Entry 3J2W (electron microscopy, 5.00 A resolution (low resolution: residue-level contacts below are approximate; hydrogen-bond / salt-bridge calls are withheld)); this record covers chains C and O of the 20 polymer chains in the assembly.

[Chain C]
Name: Glycoprotein E1
From: Chikungunya virus
Reference sequence: Q1H8W5 (Q1H8W5_CHIKV); residues 2001-2393 here correspond to UniProt positions 810-1202 (UniProt number = residue number - 1191)
Sequence (393 residues; row label = number of the first residue in the row):
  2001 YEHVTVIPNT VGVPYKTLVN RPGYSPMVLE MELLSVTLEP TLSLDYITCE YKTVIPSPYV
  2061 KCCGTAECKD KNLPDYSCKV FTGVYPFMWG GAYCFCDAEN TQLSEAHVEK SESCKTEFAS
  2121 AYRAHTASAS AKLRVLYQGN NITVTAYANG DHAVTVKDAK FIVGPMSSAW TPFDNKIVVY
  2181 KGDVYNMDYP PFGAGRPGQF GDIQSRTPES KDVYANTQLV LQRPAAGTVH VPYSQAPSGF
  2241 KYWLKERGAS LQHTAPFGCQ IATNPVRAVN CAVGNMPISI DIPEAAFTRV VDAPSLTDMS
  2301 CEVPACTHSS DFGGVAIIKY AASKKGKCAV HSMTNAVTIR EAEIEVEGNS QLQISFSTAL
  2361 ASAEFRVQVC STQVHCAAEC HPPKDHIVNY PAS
Disulfide bonds: Cys-2049/Cys-2114, Cys-2062/Cys-2094, Cys-2063/Cys-2096, Cys-2068/Cys-2078, Cys-2259/Cys-2271, Cys-2301/Cys-2376, Cys-2306/Cys-2380, Cys-2328/Cys-2370

[Chain O]
Name: Glycoprotein E2
From: Chikungunya virus
Reference sequence: Q1H8W5 (Q1H8W5_CHIKV); residues 2507-2842 here correspond to UniProt positions 332-667 (UniProt number = residue number - 2175)
Sequence (336 residues; each row starts with the number of its first residue):
  2507 NVYKATRPYL AHCPDCGEGH SCHSPVALER IRNEATDGTL KIQVSLQIGI KTDDSHDWTK
  2567 LRYMDNHMPA DAERAGLFVR TSAPCTITGT MGHFILARCP KGETLTVGFT DSRKISHSCT
  2627 HPFHHDPPVI GREKFHSRPQ HGKELPCSTY VQSTAATTEE IEVHMPPDTP DRTLMSQQSG
  2687 NVKITVNGQT VRYKCNCGGS NEGLTTTDKV INNCKVDQCH AAVTNHKKWQ YNSPLVPRNA
  2747 ELGDRKGKIH IPFPLANVTC RVPKARNPTV TYGKNQVIML LYPDHPTLLS YRNMGEEPNY
  2807 QEEWVMHKKE VVLTVPTEGL EVTWGNNEPY KYWPQL
Disulfide bonds: Cys-2519/Cys-2625, Cys-2522/Cys-2528, Cys-2591/Cys-2605, Cys-2653/Cys-2766, Cys-2701/Cys-2725, Cys-2703/Cys-2720

[Chain C / chain O interface]
Pairs across the interface (48; chain C residue first):
  Ser-2057(C) with Asn-2738(O); Arg-2744(O)
  Pro-2058(C) with Arg-2744(O)
  Tyr-2059(C) with Arg-2744(O)
  Met-2088(C) with His-2529(O); Pro-2676(O); Pro-2743(O)
  Trp-2089(C) with His-2529(O); His-2573(O); Pro-2676(O); Asp-2677(O); Thr-2679(O)
  Gly-2090(C) with Asp-2677(O); Arg-2678(O)
  Gly-2091(C) with Arg-2678(O)
  Ala-2092(C) with Arg-2678(O); His-2726(O)
  Tyr-2093(C) with Pro-2743(O); Arg-2744(O); Asn-2745(O); Ala-2746(O)
  Phe-2095(C) with Cys-2701(O); Asn-2702(O); Gln-2724(O)
  Glu-2105(C) with Asp-2750(O)
  Lys-2115(C) with Thr-2664(O)
  Thr-2116(C) with Asn-2763(O)
  Val-2229(C) with Pro-2740(O)
  Gln-2252(C) with Arg-2798(O)
  His-2253(C) with Arg-2798(O)
  Ala-2255(C) with Arg-2798(O)
  His-2308(C) with Leu-2842(O)
  Ser-2309(C) with Leu-2842(O)
  Pro-2383(C) with Leu-2842(O)
  Asp-2385(C) with Leu-2842(O)
  His-2386(C) with Gln-2841(O); Leu-2842(O)
  Ile-2387(C) with Gly-2779(O); Asn-2781(O); Trp-2839(O); Pro-2840(O); Gln-2841(O); Leu-2842(O)
  Val-2388(C) with Trp-2839(O); Pro-2840(O); Gln-2841(O); Leu-2842(O)
  Asn-2389(C) with Trp-2839(O)
Also at the interface, not in a pair above, chain C (38 interface residues in all): Glu-2050, Pro-2056, Leu-2103, Glu-2112, Ser-2113, His-2230, Ala-2249, Thr-2254, Phe-2257, Gln-2260, Ser-2310, Tyr-2390, Pro-2391
Also at the interface, not in a pair above, chain O (38 interface residues in all): Arg-2538, Glu-2540, Glu-2665, Thr-2675, Ser-2739, Leu-2741, Val-2742, Leu-2748, Leu-2761, Lys-2780, Gly-2801, Tyr-2806

[Overview]
Chain C and chain O each contribute 38 residues to their interface.
Here chain C is Glycoprotein E1 and chain O is Glycoprotein E2, both from Chikungunya virus. Entry 3J2W
(Electron cryo-microscopy of Chikungunya virus) was determined by electron microscopy, deposited together with
3J2X and 3J30.
